Entry 2HEE (X-ray diffraction, 1.80 A resolution); this record covers chain A.

# Chain A
Protein: Lysozyme
From: Homo sapiens
Notes: EC 3.2.1.17
UniProt: P61626 (LYSC_HUMAN); residues 1-130 here correspond to UniProt positions 19-148 (UniProt number = residue number + 18)
Chain sequence (130 residues; each row starts with the number of its first residue):
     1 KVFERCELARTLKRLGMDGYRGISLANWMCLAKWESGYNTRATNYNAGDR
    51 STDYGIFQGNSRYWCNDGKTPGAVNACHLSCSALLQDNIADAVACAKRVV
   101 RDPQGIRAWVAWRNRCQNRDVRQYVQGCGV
Construct notes: engineered mutation G59 (Ile77 in P61626)
Curated features (UniProtKB/Swiss-Prot):
  - active site: E35, D53
Disulfides: C6-C128, C30-C116, C65-C81, C77-C95
Ion coordination: Na+: S61, C65, V74

# Summary
S61, C65 and V74 coordinate Na+. From UniProt: active-site residues E35 and D53.
Chain A is Lysozyme (Homo sapiens); the structure, Contribution of water molecules in the interior of a
protein to the conformational stability, was determined by X-ray diffraction (same publication as 2HEB, 2HEA,
2HEC, 2HED and 2HEF).
